4CPA - chains A and I; structure by X-ray diffraction, 2.50 A resolution.

# Chain A
Molecule: Carboxypeptidase A
Source organism: Bos taurus
Notes: EC 3.4.17.1
UniProtKB: P00730 (CBPA_BOVIN); residues 1-307 here correspond to UniProt positions 111-417 (UniProt number = residue number + 110)
Sequence (307 residues; each row starts with the number of its first residue):
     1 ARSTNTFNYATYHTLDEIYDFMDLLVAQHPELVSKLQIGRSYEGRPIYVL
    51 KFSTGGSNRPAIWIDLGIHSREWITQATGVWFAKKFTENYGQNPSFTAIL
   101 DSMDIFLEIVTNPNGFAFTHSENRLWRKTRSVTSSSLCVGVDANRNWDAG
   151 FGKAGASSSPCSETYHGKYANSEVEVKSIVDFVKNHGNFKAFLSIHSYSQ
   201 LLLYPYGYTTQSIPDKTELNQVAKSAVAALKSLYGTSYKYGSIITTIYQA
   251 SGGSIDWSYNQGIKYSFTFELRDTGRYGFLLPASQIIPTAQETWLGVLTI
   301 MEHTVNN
Differences from the reference sequence: conflict Gln28 (Glu138 in P00730), Glu31 (Gln141 in P00730), Asn89 (Asp199 in P00730), Asn93 (Asp203 in P00730), Asn114 (Asp224 in P00730), Glu122 (Gln232 in P00730), Asn185 (Asp295 in P00730), Ala228 (Glu338 in P00730), Val305 (Leu415 in P00730)
Disulfide bonds: Cys138-Cys161
Ion coordination: Zn2+: His69, Glu72, His196 (shared with Val38(I) of chain I)
Residues lining bound ligands: glycine (GLY): His69, Arg127, Asn144, Arg145, His196, Ile247, Tyr248, Glu270
Swiss-Prot annotation at these positions:
  - active site: Glu270 (Proton donor/acceptor)
  - binding site (substrate): His69 to Glu72, Arg127, Asn144, Arg145, Ser197, Tyr198, Tyr248
  - binding site (Zn(2+)): His69, Glu72, His196

# Chain I
Molecule: Metallocarboxypeptidase inhibitor
Source organism: Solanum tuberosum
UniProtKB: P01075 (MCPI_SOLTU); numbering as in UniProt (aligned over 3-38)
Sequence (38 residues; each row starts with the number of its first residue):
     1 ZZHADPICNKPCKTHDDCSGAWFCQACWNSARTCGPYV
Disordered / not traced: 1
Modified positions: GLX (glu/gln ambiguous) at position 1; GLX (glu/gln ambiguous) at position 2
Disulfide bonds: Cys8-Cys24, Cys12-Cys27, Cys18-Cys34
Ion coordination: Zn2+: Val38 (shared with His69(A), Glu72(A), His196(A) of chain A)
Swiss-Prot annotation at these positions:
  - site: Val38 (Interaction with carboxypeptidase)

# How chain A and chain I interact
Contacting residue pairs (26; chain A residue first):
  His69(A) - Val38(I)
  Arg71(A) - Tyr37(I)  hydrogen bond (side chain-backbone)
  Glu72(A) - Val38(I)
  Leu125(A) - Phe23(I)  hydrophobic
  Arg127(A) - Tyr37(I)
  Arg145(A) - Tyr37(I)
  Thr164(A) - Tyr37(I)
  His196(A) - Val38(I)  hydrogen bond (side chain-backbone)
  Ser197(A) - Val38(I)
  Tyr198(A) - Pro36(I)
  Tyr198(A) - Val38(I)
  Thr245(A) - Asn29(I)
  Thr246(A) - Ser30(I)  hydrogen bond (backbone-side chain)
  Ile247(A) - Cys27(I)
  Ile247(A) - Trp28(I)
  Ile247(A) - Asn29(I)  hydrogen bond (backbone-backbone)
  Ile247(A) - Val38(I)  hydrophobic
  Tyr248(A) - His15(I)
  Tyr248(A) - Ala26(I)  hydrophobic
  Tyr248(A) - Cys27(I)
  Tyr248(A) - Trp28(I)
  Tyr248(A) - Tyr37(I)
  Tyr248(A) - Val38(I)  hydrogen bond (side chain-backbone)
  Phe279(A) - Phe23(I)  hydrophobic
  Phe279(A) - Tyr37(I)
  Phe279(A) - Val38(I)  hydrophobic
Also at the interface, not in a pair above, chain A (18 interface residues in all): Glu163, Ser199, Glu270
Also at the interface, not in a pair above, chain I (12 interface residues in all): Trp22, Gln25

# In short
18 residues of chain A and 12 residues of chain I are in contact; the contacts include 5 hydrogen bonds. Polar
contacts include Arg71(A)-Tyr37(I), His196(A)-Val38(I) and Thr246(A)-Ser30(I). Bound to chain A: glycine.
Here chain A is Carboxypeptidase A (Bos taurus) and chain I is Metallocarboxypeptidase inhibitor (Solanum
tuberosum). Entry 4CPA (Refined crystal structure of the potato inhibitor complex of carboxypeptidase A at 2.5
angstroms resolution) was determined by X-ray diffraction.
